PDB entry 5KVC | X-ray diffraction, 1.50 A resolution | chains A and B

[Chain A (and B)]
Molecule: Halohydrin dehalogenase
From: Rhizobium radiobacter
Notes: chain B of this document is another copy of the same molecule, construct and numbering; everything in this record applies to it too
UniProtKB: Q93D82 (Q93D82_RHIRD); numbering as in UniProt (aligned over 3-254)
Amino-acid sequence (254 residues; row label = number of the first residue in the row):
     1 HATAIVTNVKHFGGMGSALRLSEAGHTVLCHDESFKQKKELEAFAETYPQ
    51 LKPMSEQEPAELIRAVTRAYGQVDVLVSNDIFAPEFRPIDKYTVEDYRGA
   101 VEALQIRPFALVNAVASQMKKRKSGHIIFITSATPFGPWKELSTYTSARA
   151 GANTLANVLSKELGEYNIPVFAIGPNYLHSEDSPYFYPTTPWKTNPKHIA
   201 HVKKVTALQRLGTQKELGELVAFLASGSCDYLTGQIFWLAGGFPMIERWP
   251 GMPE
Differences from the reference sequence: expression tag (1-2); engineered mutation Leu29 (Ala in Q93D82), Lys39 (Asp in Q93D82), Arg64 (Glu in Q93D82), Arg68 (Ser in Q93D82), Arg87 (Gln in Q93D82), Thr93 (Ala in Q93D82), Asn153 (Cys in Q93D82), Val158 (Ala in Q93D82), Thr190 (Glu in Q93D82), Lys197 (Glu in Q93D82), Ile199 (Val in Q93D82), Ile236 (Val in Q93D82)
Ion coordination: Na+ near Ser55 (its only coordinating residue here)
What the authors report for this chain:
  - contacts within the chain: Leu29-Tyr70 (hydrophobic contact), Ser132-Asn153, Leu155-Val158 (hydrophobic contact)
  - conformationally variable residues (helix shift): Pro59 to Tyr70
  - mutagenesis - W249F (9-fold): increased catalytic activity on (R)-2
  - mutagenesis - T134A: increased catalytic activity on 1,2-epoxybutane
  - mutagenesis - A29L, D39K, E42M, A45H, T47K, E58Q, A60R, E61K, E61Q, E64R, S68R, Q87R, A93T, G99A, T134V, C153N (+13 degC), N157H, A158V, E190T, E197K, V199I, V236I, E247P: increased stability

[How chain A and chain B interact]
Pairs across the interface (83):
  Pro88(A) with Lys120(B); Glu162(B)
  Ile89(A) with Phe109(B), hydrophobic; Val112(B), hydrophobic; Asn113(B), hydrogen bond (backbone-side chain); Ala116(B), hydrophobic; Leu159(B), hydrophobic; Glu162(B), hydrogen bond (backbone-side chain)
  Asp90(A) with Asn113(B); Ser117(B); Lys120(B), salt bridge
  Tyr92(A) with Phe109(B), hydrophobic; Asn113(B), hydrogen bond (backbone-side chain)
  Thr93(A) with Phe109(B)
  Val94(A) with Ile106(B), hydrophobic; Ala110(B), hydrophobic
  Tyr97(A) with Gln105(B), hydrogen bond; Ile106(B), hydrophobic; Phe109(B), hydrophobic
  Arg98(A) with Glu102(B), salt bridge; Ile106(B)
  Val101(A) with Val101(B), hydrophobic; Gln105(B); Ile106(B), hydrophobic
  Glu102(A) with Arg98(B), salt bridge
  Gln105(A) with Tyr97(B), hydrogen bond; Val101(B); Gln105(B), hydrogen bond
  Ile106(A) with Val94(B), hydrophobic; Tyr97(B), hydrophobic; Arg98(B)
  Phe109(A) with Ile89(B), hydrophobic; Tyr92(B), hydrophobic; Thr93(B); Tyr97(B), hydrophobic; Ser143(B); Thr144(B)
  Ala110(A) with Val94(B), hydrophobic
  Val112(A) with Ile89(B), hydrophobic
  Asn113(A) with Ile89(B), hydrogen bond (side chain-backbone); Asp90(B); Tyr92(B), hydrogen bond (side chain-backbone)
  Ala116(A) with Ile89(B), hydrophobic
  Ser117(A) with Asp90(B)
  Lys120(A) with Pro88(B); Asp90(B), salt bridge
  Pro138(A) with Asn157(B); Val158(B), hydrophobic
  Trp139(A) with Val158(B)
  Lys140(A) with Lys161(B); Glu162(B); Glu165(B), salt bridge
  Glu141(A) with Glu162(B)
  Leu142(A) with Val158(B)
  Ser143(A) with Phe109(B); Leu155(B); Val158(B)
  Thr144(A) with Phe109(B)
  Thr146(A) with Thr154(B); Val158(B)
  Ser147(A) with Gly151(B); Thr154(B); Leu155(B)
  Ala150(A) with Thr154(B)
  Gly151(A) with Ser147(B)
  Thr154(A) with Thr146(B); Ser147(B); Ala150(B)
  Leu155(A) with Ser143(B); Ser147(B)
  Asn157(A) with Pro138(B)
  Val158(A) with Pro138(B), hydrophobic; Trp139(B); Ser143(B); Thr146(B)
  Leu159(A) with Ile89(B), hydrophobic; Ser143(B)
  Lys161(A) with Lys140(B)
  Glu162(A) with Pro88(B); Ile89(B), hydrogen bond (side chain-backbone); Lys140(B); Glu141(B)
  Glu165(A) with Lys140(B), salt bridge
Interface residues without a listed pair, chain A (42 interface residues in all): Arg87, Lys91, Pro135, Leu163
Interface residues without a listed pair, chain B (42 interface residues in all): Arg87, Lys91, Pro135, Leu142, Leu163
The authors on this interface:
  - specific contacts: Pro138(A)-Val158(B) (hydrophobic contact), Thr146(A)-Val158(B) (hydrophobic contact)

[In short]
The chain A/chain B interface involves 42 residues from each chain, with 9 hydrogen bonds and 6 salt bridges.
Polar pairs include Asp90(A)-Lys120(B), Arg98(A)-Glu102(B) and Lys140(A)-Glu165(B). The authors report
hydrophobic contacts between Pro138(A) and Val158(B) and Thr146(A) and Val158(B). From the paper: A29L, D39K
and E42M of chain A, among others, increase stability; conformational variability at Pro59(A); 25
substitutions were tested in all.
Both chains are Halohydrin dehalogenase (Rhizobium radiobacter). Entry 5KVC (Thermostable mutant of halohydrin
dehalogenase (HheC)) was determined by X-ray diffraction (same publication as 5KWE).
